Entry 9H3L (electron microscopy, 5.84 A resolution (low resolution: residue-level contacts below are approximate; hydrogen-bond / salt-bridge calls are withheld)); this record covers chains A and N of the 13 polymer chains in the assembly.

# Chain A
Molecule: 23S ribosomal RNA
Organism: Escherichia coli
Sequence (2904 nucleotides; each row starts with the number of its first residue):
     1 GGUUAAGCGACUAAGCGUACACGGUGGAUGCCCUGGCAGUCAGAGGCGAU
    51 GAAGGACGUGCUAAUCUGCGAUAAGCGUCGGUAAGGUGAUAUGAACCGUU
   101 AUAACCGGCGAUUUCCGAAUGGGGAAACCCAGUGUGUUUCGACACACUAU
   151 CAUUAACUGAAUCCAUAGGUUAAUGAGGCGAACCGGGGGAACUGAAACAU
   201 CUAAGUACCCCGAGGAAAAGAAAUCAACCGAGAUUCCCCCAGUAGCGGCG
   251 AGCGAACGGGGAGCAGCCCAGAGCCUGAAUCAGUGUGUGUGUUAGUGGAA
   301 GCGUCUGGAAAGGCGCGCGAUACAGGGUGACAGCCCCGUACACAAAAAUG
   351 CACAUGCUGUGAGCUCGAUGAGUAGGGCGGGACACGUGGUAUCCUGUCUG
   401 AAUAUGGGGGGACCAUCCUCCAAGGCUAAAUACUCCUGACUGACCGAUAG
   451 UGAACCAGUACCGUGAGGGAAAGGCGAAAAGAACCCCGGCGAGGGGAGUG
   501 AAAAAGAACCUGAAACCGUGUACGUACAAGCAGUGGGAGCACGCUUAGGC
   551 GUGUGACUGCGUACCUUUUGUAUAAUGGGUCAGCGACUUAUAUUCUGUAG
   601 CAAGGUUAACCGAAUAGGGGAGCCGAAGGGAAACCGAGUCUUAACUGGGC
   651 GUUAAGUUGCAGGGUAUAGACCCGAAACCCGGUGAUCUAGCCAUGGGCAG
   701 GUUGAAGGUUGGGUAACACUAACUGGAGGACCGAACCGACUAAUGUUGAA
   751 AAAUUAGCGGAUGACUUGUGGCUGGGGGUGAAAGGCCAAUCAAACCGGGA
   801 GAUAGCUGGUUCUCCCCGAAAGCUAUAUAAGUAGCGCCUCGUGAAUUCAU
   851 CUCCGGGGGUAGAGCACUGUUUCGGCAAGGGGGUCAUCCCGACUUACCAA
   901 CCCGAUGCAAACUGCGAAUACCGGAGAAUGUUAUCACGGGAGACACACGG
   951 CGGGUGCUAACGUCCGUCGUGAAGAGGGAAACAACCCAGACCGCCAGCUA
  1001 AGGUCCCAAAGUCAUGGUUAAGUGGGAAACGAUGUGGGAAGGCCCAGACA
  1051 GCCAGGAUGUUGGCUUAGAAGCAGCCAUCAUUUAAAGAAAGCGUAAUAGC
  1101 UCACUGGUCGAGUCGGCCUGCGCGGAAGAUGUAACGGGGCUAAACCAUGC
  1151 ACCGAAGCUGCGGCAGCGACGCUUAUGCGUUGUUGGGUAGGGGAGCGUUC
  1201 UGUAAGCCUGCGAAGGUGUGCUGUGAGGCAUGCUGGAGGUAUCAGAAGUG
  1251 CGAAUGCUGACAUAAGUAACGAUAAAGCGGGUGAAAAGCCCGCUCGCCGG
  1301 AAGACCAAGGGUUCCUGUCCAACGUUAAUCGGGGCAGGGUGAGUCGACCC
  1351 CUAAGGCGAGGCCGAAAGGCGUAGUCGAUGGGAAACAGGUUAAUAUUCCU
  1401 GUACUUGGUGUUACUGCGAAGGGGGGACGGAGAAGGCUAUGUUGGCCGGG
  1451 CGACGGUUGUCCCGGUUUAAGCGUGUAGGCUGGUUUUCCAGGCAAAUCCG
  1501 GAAAAUCAAGGCUGAGGCGUGAUGACGAGGCACUACGGUGCUGAAGCAAC
  1551 AAAUGCCCUGCUUCCAGGAAAAGCCUCUAAGCAUCAGGUAACAUCAAAUC
  1601 GUACCCCAAACCGACACAGGUGGUCAGGUAGAGAAUACCAAGGCGCUUGA
  1651 GAGAACUCGGGUGAAGGAACUAGGCAAAAUGGUGCCGUAACUUCGGGAGA
  1701 AGGCACGCUGAUAUGUAGGUGAGGUCCCUCGCGGAUGGAGCUGAAAUCAG
  1751 UCGAAGAUACCAGCUGGCUGCAACUGUUUAUUAAAAACACAGCACUGUGC
  1801 AAACACGAAAGUGGACGUAUACGGUGUGACGCCUGCCCGGUGCCGGAAGG
  1851 UUAAUUGAUGGGGUUAGCGCAAGCGAAGCUCUUGAUCGAAGCCCCGGUAA
  1901 ACGGCGGCCGUAACUAUAACGGUCCUAAGGUAGCGAAAUUCCUUGUCGGG
  1951 UAAGUUCCGACCUGCACGAAUGGCGUAAUGAUGGCCAGGCUGUCUCCACC
  2001 CGAGACUCAGUGAAAUUGAACUCGCUGUGAAGAUGCAGUGUACCCGCGGC
  2051 AAGACGGAAAGACCCCGUGAACCUUUACUAUAGCUUGACACUGAACAUUG
  2101 AGCCUUGAUGUGUAGGAUAGGUGGGAGGCUUUGAAGUGUGGACGCCAGUC
  2151 UGCAUGGAGCCGACCUUGAAAUACCACCCUUUAAUGUUUGAUGUUCUAAC
  2201 GUUGACCCGUAAUCCGGGUUGCGGACAGUGUCUGGUGGGUAGUUUGACUG
  2251 GGGCGGUCUCCUCCUAAAGAGUAACGGAGGAGCACGAAGGUUGGCUAAUC
  2301 CUGGUCGGACAUCAGGAGGUUAGUGCAAUGGCAUAAGCCAGCUUGACUGC
  2351 GAGCGUGACGGCGCGAGCAGGUGCGAAAGCAGGUCAUAGUGAUCCGGUGG
  2401 UUCUGAAUGGAAGGGCCAUCGCUCAACGGAUAAAAGGUACUCCGGGGAUA
  2451 ACAGGCUGAUACCGCCCAAGAGUUCAUAUCGACGGCGGUGUUUGGCACCU
  2501 CGAUGUCGGCUCAUCACAUCCUGGGGCUGAAGUAGGUCCCAAGGGUAUGG
  2551 CUGUUCGCCAUUUAAAGUGGUACGCGAGCUGGGUUUAGAACGUCGUGAGA
  2601 CAGUUCGGUCCCUAUCUGCCGUGGGCGCUGGAGAACUGAGGGGGGCUGCU
  2651 CCUAGUACGAGAGGACCGGAGUGGACGCAUCACUGGUGUUCGGGUUGUCA
  2701 UGCCAAUGGCACUGCCCGGUAGCUAAAUGCGGAAGAGAUAAGUGCUGAAA
  2751 GCAUCUAAGCACGAAACUUGCCCCGAGAUGAGUUCUCCCUGACCCUUUAA
  2801 GGGUCCUGAAGGAACGUUGAAGACGACGACGUUGAUAGGCCGGGUGUGUA
  2851 AGCGCAGCGAUGCGUUGAGCUAACCGGUACUAAUGAACCGUGAGGCUUAA
  2901 CCUU
Unresolved in the structure: 685-793, 865-914, 1032-1122, 1687-1701, 1769-1983, 2054-2509, 2587-2607, 2904

# Chain N
Protein: Large ribosomal subunit protein bL17
Organism: Escherichia coli
Reference sequence: P0AG44 (RL17_ECOLI); residue numbers follow UniProt; this construct covers 1-120
Chain sequence (120 residues; numbered 1 to 120; the number before each row is that of its first residue):
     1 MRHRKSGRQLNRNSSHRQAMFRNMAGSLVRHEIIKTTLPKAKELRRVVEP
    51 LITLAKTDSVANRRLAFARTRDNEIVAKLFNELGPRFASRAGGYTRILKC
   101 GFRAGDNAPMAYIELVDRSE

# Chain A / chain N interface
Residue-residue contacts (112; chain A residue first):
  A1275(A) with Asn13(N); His16(N); Ala19(N)
  A1276(A) with Arg12(N); His16(N)
  G1277(A) with Met20(N); Met24(N)
  C1278(A) with Met24(N); Ser27(N); His31(N); Ile34(N); Thr36(N)
  G1279(A) with His31(N); Ile33(N); Ile34(N); Lys35(N)
  A1287(A) with Arg103(N); Gly105(N); Asp106(N)
  U1294(A) with Asn23(N); Arg71(N); Asp72(N)
  C1295(A) with Asn23(N); Arg71(N)
  A1453(A) with Arg63(N); Asn73(N); Glu74(N); Ala77(N)
  C1454(A) with Val60(N); Arg63(N); Arg64(N); Asn73(N)
  G1455(A) with Val60(N)
  U1648(A) with Asp106(N)
  G1649(A) with Arg103(N); Asp106(N)
  A1650(A) with Asn11(N); Arg12(N); Pro39(N); Lys40(N)
  G1651(A) with Leu10(N); Asn11(N); Pro39(N); Lys40(N)
  A1652(A) with Arg8(N); Gln9(N); Leu10(N)
  G1653(A) with Lys5(N); Arg8(N); Gln9(N); Asn11(N)
  A1654(A) with Met1(N)
  A1655(A) with Met1(N)
  G2002(A) with Asn13(N); Ser14(N)
  A2009(A) with Asp106(N); Asn107(N)
  U2690(A) with Ser6(N); Ser14(N)
  A2700(A) with Arg71(N)
  U2701(A) with Phe67(N)
  A2705(A) with Arg64(N)
  A2706(A) with Arg64(N)
  U2707(A) with Arg64(N); Ala68(N); Arg71(N)
  G2708(A) with Ala68(N); Arg71(N)
  G2709(A) with Arg22(N)
  A2721(A) with Arg4(N)
  G2722(A) with Met1(N); His3(N); Arg4(N)
  C2723(A) with Met1(N); His3(N)
  G2816(A) with Lys99(N)
  U2817(A) with Lys42(N)
  U2818(A) with Lys42(N); Arg45(N)
  A2820(A) with Arg2(N); His3(N); Arg4(N)
  A2821(A) with Arg2(N)
  G2822(A) with Arg2(N)
  G2838(A) with Arg46(N); Glu49(N); Gly92(N); Gly93(N)
  G2839(A) with Arg46(N); Glu49(N); Thr53(N); Ala91(N); Gly92(N); Tyr94(N)
  C2840(A) with Thr53(N); Ala91(N)
  A2850(A) with Ala61(N)
  A2851(A) with Arg64(N)
  A2872(A) with Ser6(N)
  A2873(A) with Arg4(N); Lys5(N); Ser6(N)
  C2874(A) with Arg4(N)
  C2875(A) with Arg4(N)
  C2880(A) with Arg90(N); Ala91(N); Gly92(N); Gly93(N)
  U2881(A) with Gly93(N); Thr95(N); Arg96(N)
  A2882(A) with Arg96(N)
Interface residues without a listed pair, chain A (59 interface residues in all): A1285, A1286, G1288, C2008, U2689, C2710, G2819, G2852, A2883
Interface residues without a listed pair, chain N (61 interface residues in all): Gly7, Ser15, Arg17, Pro50, Ala104, Val116

# Summary
59 residues of chain A and 61 residues of chain N are in contact.
Chain A is 23S ribosomal RNA and chain N is Large ribosomal subunit protein bL17, both from Escherichia coli;
the structure, 50S subunit precursor C_(L29)-/(L22)-, was determined by electron microscopy (same publication
as 9H3K, 9HAL and 9HAM).
